1MO9 - chains A and B; structure by X-ray diffraction, 1.65 A resolution.

# Chain A (and B)
Protein: orf3
Organism: Xanthobacter autotrophicus
Notes: EC 1.8.1.5; chain B of this document is another copy of the same molecule, construct and numbering; everything in this record applies to it too
Reference sequence: Q56839 (XECC_XANP2); residue numbers follow UniProt; this construct covers 1-523
Amino-acid sequence (523 residues; numbered 1 to 523; the number before each row is that of its first residue):
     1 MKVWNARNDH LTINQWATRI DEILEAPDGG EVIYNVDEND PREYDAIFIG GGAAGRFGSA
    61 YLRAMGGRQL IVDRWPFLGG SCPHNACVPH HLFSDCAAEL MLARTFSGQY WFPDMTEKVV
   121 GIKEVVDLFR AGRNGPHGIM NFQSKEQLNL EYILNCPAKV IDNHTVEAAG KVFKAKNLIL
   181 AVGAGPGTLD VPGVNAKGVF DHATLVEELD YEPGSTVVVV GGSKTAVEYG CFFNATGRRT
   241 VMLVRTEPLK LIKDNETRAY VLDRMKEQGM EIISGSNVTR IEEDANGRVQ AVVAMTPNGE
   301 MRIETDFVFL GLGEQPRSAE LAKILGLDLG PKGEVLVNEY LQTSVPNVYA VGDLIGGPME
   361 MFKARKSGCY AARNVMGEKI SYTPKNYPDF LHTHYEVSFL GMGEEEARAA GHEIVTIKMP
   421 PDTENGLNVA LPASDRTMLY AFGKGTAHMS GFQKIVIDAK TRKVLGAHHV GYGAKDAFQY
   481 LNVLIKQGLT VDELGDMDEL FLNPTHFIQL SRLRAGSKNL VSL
Disordered / not traced: 1
Disulfides: Cys-82/Cys-87
UniProt features mapped onto this chain:
  - binding site (FAD): Ala-53, Ala-54, Ser-81, Ala-158, Asp-353, Met-361, Phe-501
  - binding site (2-oxopropyl-coenzyme M): Arg-56, Cys-82, Arg-365
  - binding site (NADP(+)): Gly-222 to Thr-225, Arg-245, Thr-246, Glu-360

# How chain A and chain B interact
Contacting residue pairs (202; chain A residue first):
  Thr-12(A) / Glu-424(B)
  Thr-12(A) / Asn-425(B)  hydrogen bond
  Ile-13(A) / Pro-421(B)  hydrophobic
  Ile-13(A) / Asn-425(B)  hydrogen bond (backbone-side chain)
  Ile-13(A) / Val-429(B)  hydrophobic
  Asn-14(A) / Asn-425(B)  hydrogen bond (backbone-side chain)
  Asn-14(A) / Asn-428(B)
  Phe-57(A) / Gln-509(B)
  Phe-57(A) / Arg-512(B)
  Phe-57(A) / Leu-513(B)  hydrophobic
  Ala-60(A) / Leu-513(B)  hydrophobic
  Tyr-61(A) / Arg-512(B)
  Tyr-61(A) / Gly-516(B)
  Ala-64(A) / Gly-516(B)
  Ala-64(A) / Ser-517(B)  hydrogen bond (backbone-side chain)
  Met-65(A) / Gly-516(B)
  Cys-82(A) / Phe-501(B)  hydrophobic
  Cys-87(A) / Leu-502(B)  hydrophobic
  Val-88(A) / Met-438(B)
  Val-88(A) / Phe-442(B)  hydrophobic
  His-91(A) / Asp-435(B)  salt bridge
  His-91(A) / Met-438(B)
  His-91(A) / Phe-501(B)
  His-91(A) / Leu-502(B)  hydrogen bond (side chain-backbone)
  Leu-92(A) / Met-438(B)  hydrophobic
  Leu-92(A) / Leu-439(B)  hydrophobic
  Asp-95(A) / Asp-435(B)
  Asp-95(A) / Arg-436(B)  hydrogen bond (side chain-backbone)
  Asp-95(A) / Thr-437(B)
  Asp-95(A) / Met-438(B)  hydrogen bond (side chain-backbone)
  Cys-96(A) / Trp-111(B)  hydrophobic
  Ala-98(A) / Arg-436(B)
  Glu-99(A) / Glu-99(B)
  Glu-99(A) / Leu-102(B)
  Glu-99(A) / Trp-111(B)
  Glu-99(A) / Arg-436(B)  salt bridge
  Leu-100(A) / Trp-111(B)  hydrophobic
  Leu-102(A) / Glu-99(B)
  Tyr-110(A) / Leu-128(B)
  Trp-111(A) / Cys-96(B)  hydrophobic
  Trp-111(A) / Glu-99(B)
  Trp-111(A) / Leu-100(B)  hydrophobic
  Trp-111(A) / Pro-113(B)
  Trp-111(A) / Val-120(B)  hydrophobic
  Pro-113(A) / Trp-111(B)
  Pro-113(A) / Pro-113(B)
  Val-120(A) / Trp-111(B)  hydrophobic
  Leu-128(A) / Tyr-110(B)
  Leu-128(A) / Leu-439(B)  hydrophobic
  Leu-128(A) / Phe-442(B)
  Phe-129(A) / Phe-442(B)  hydrophobic
  Gly-132(A) / Phe-442(B)
  Arg-133(A) / Phe-442(B)
  Pro-136(A) / Ala-430(B)
  Ile-139(A) / Ala-430(B)
  Ile-139(A) / Leu-431(B)
  Phe-142(A) / Thr-423(B)
  Gln-143(A) / Met-419(B)
  Gln-143(A) / Leu-513(B)
  Gln-147(A) / Arg-514(B)  hydrogen bond (backbone-side chain)
  Gln-147(A) / Leu-523(B)  hydrogen bond (side chain-backbone)
  Leu-148(A) / Arg-514(B)
  Met-361(A) / Phe-501(B)  hydrophobic
  Phe-362(A) / Asp-498(B)
  Phe-362(A) / Glu-499(B)
  Arg-365(A) / Glu-499(B)  salt bridge
  Arg-365(A) / Phe-501(B)
  Arg-365(A) / Gln-509(B)
  Arg-365(A) / Arg-512(B)
  Lys-366(A) / Asp-496(B)  hydrogen bond (side chain-backbone)
  Lys-366(A) / Met-497(B)
  Lys-366(A) / Asp-498(B)  salt bridge
  Lys-366(A) / Arg-512(B)
  Cys-369(A) / Arg-512(B)
  Tyr-370(A) / Asp-496(B)  hydrogen bond
  Tyr-387(A) / Asp-498(B)
  Pro-388(A) / Asp-498(B)
  Pro-388(A) / Leu-500(B)
  Asp-389(A) / Leu-500(B)
  Phe-390(A) / Leu-500(B)  hydrophobic
  Phe-390(A) / Phe-501(B)
  His-392(A) / Asp-435(B)  salt bridge
  Glu-396(A) / Asp-435(B)
  Met-419(A) / Gln-143(B)
  Thr-423(A) / Phe-142(B)
  Glu-424(A) / Thr-12(B)
  Asn-425(A) / Thr-12(B)  hydrogen bond
  Asn-425(A) / Ile-13(B)  hydrogen bond (side chain-backbone)
  Asn-425(A) / Asn-14(B)  hydrogen bond (side chain-backbone)
  Asn-428(A) / Asn-14(B)
  Val-429(A) / Ile-13(B)  hydrophobic
  Val-429(A) / Ile-139(B)  hydrophobic
  Ala-430(A) / Pro-136(B)  hydrophobic
  Ala-430(A) / Ile-139(B)
  Leu-431(A) / Ile-139(B)  hydrophobic
  Ser-434(A) / Asp-95(B)
  Asp-435(A) / His-91(B)  salt bridge
  Asp-435(A) / Asp-95(B)
  Asp-435(A) / His-392(B)  salt bridge
  Asp-435(A) / Glu-396(B)
  Asp-435(A) / Lys-475(B)  salt bridge
  Arg-436(A) / Asp-95(B)  hydrogen bond (backbone-side chain)
  Arg-436(A) / Ala-98(B)
  Arg-436(A) / Glu-99(B)  salt bridge
  Arg-436(A) / Arg-436(B)
  Arg-436(A) / Tyr-472(B)
  Thr-437(A) / Asp-95(B)  hydrogen bond (backbone-side chain)
  Met-438(A) / Val-88(B)
  Met-438(A) / His-91(B)
  Met-438(A) / Leu-92(B)  hydrophobic
  Met-438(A) / Asp-95(B)  hydrogen bond (backbone-side chain)
  Leu-439(A) / Leu-92(B)  hydrophobic
  Phe-442(A) / Val-88(B)  hydrophobic
  Phe-442(A) / Leu-128(B)
  Phe-442(A) / Phe-129(B)  hydrophobic
  Phe-442(A) / Gly-132(B)
  Phe-442(A) / Arg-133(B)
  Tyr-472(A) / Arg-436(B)
  Gly-473(A) / Gly-473(B)
  Gly-473(A) / Asp-476(B)
  Lys-475(A) / Asp-435(B)  salt bridge
  Lys-475(A) / Leu-500(B)
  Lys-475(A) / Leu-502(B)  hydrogen bond (side chain-backbone)
  Asp-476(A) / Gly-473(B)
  Asp-476(A) / Ala-477(B)
  Asp-476(A) / Asn-503(B)
  Asp-476(A) / Pro-504(B)
  Asp-476(A) / Thr-505(B)  hydrogen bond
  Ala-477(A) / Asp-476(B)
  Ala-477(A) / Ala-477(B)
  Ala-477(A) / Tyr-480(B)  hydrophobic
  Gln-479(A) / Asp-498(B)
  Gln-479(A) / Glu-499(B)
  Gln-479(A) / Leu-500(B)
  Gln-479(A) / Asn-503(B)
  Gln-479(A) / Thr-505(B)
  Gln-479(A) / Ile-508(B)
  Tyr-480(A) / Ala-477(B)  hydrophobic
  Tyr-480(A) / Tyr-480(B)  hydrophobic
  Tyr-480(A) / Leu-481(B)  hydrophobic
  Tyr-480(A) / Leu-484(B)
  Tyr-480(A) / Leu-494(B)  hydrophobic
  Tyr-480(A) / Met-497(B)  hydrophobic
  Tyr-480(A) / Thr-505(B)  hydrogen bond
  Tyr-480(A) / Phe-507(B)
  Leu-481(A) / Tyr-480(B)  hydrophobic
  Val-483(A) / Met-497(B)  hydrophobic
  Leu-484(A) / Tyr-480(B)  hydrophobic
  Leu-484(A) / Leu-484(B)  hydrophobic
  Leu-484(A) / Gln-487(B)
  Gln-487(A) / Gln-487(B)  hydrogen bond
  Leu-494(A) / Tyr-480(B)  hydrophobic
  Asp-496(A) / Lys-366(B)  hydrogen bond (backbone-side chain)
  Met-497(A) / Lys-366(B)
  Met-497(A) / Tyr-480(B)  hydrophobic
  Met-497(A) / Val-483(B)  hydrophobic
  Asp-498(A) / Phe-362(B)
  Asp-498(A) / Lys-366(B)  salt bridge
  Asp-498(A) / Tyr-387(B)
  Asp-498(A) / Pro-388(B)
  Asp-498(A) / Gln-479(B)
  Glu-499(A) / Phe-362(B)
  Glu-499(A) / Arg-365(B)  salt bridge
  Glu-499(A) / Gln-479(B)
  Leu-500(A) / Pro-388(B)
  Leu-500(A) / Asp-389(B)
  Leu-500(A) / Phe-390(B)  hydrophobic
  Leu-500(A) / Lys-475(B)
  Leu-500(A) / Gln-479(B)
  Phe-501(A) / Cys-82(B)  hydrophobic
  Phe-501(A) / His-91(B)
  Phe-501(A) / Met-361(B)  hydrophobic
  Phe-501(A) / Arg-365(B)
  Phe-501(A) / Phe-390(B)
  Leu-502(A) / Cys-87(B)  hydrophobic
  Leu-502(A) / His-91(B)  hydrogen bond (backbone-side chain)
  Leu-502(A) / Lys-475(B)  hydrogen bond (backbone-side chain)
  Asn-503(A) / Asp-476(B)
  Asn-503(A) / Gln-479(B)
  Pro-504(A) / Asp-476(B)
  Thr-505(A) / Asp-476(B)  hydrogen bond
  Thr-505(A) / Gln-479(B)
  Thr-505(A) / Tyr-480(B)  hydrogen bond
  Phe-507(A) / Tyr-480(B)
  Ile-508(A) / Gln-479(B)
  Ile-508(A) / Tyr-480(B)  hydrophobic
  Gln-509(A) / Phe-57(B)
  Gln-509(A) / Arg-365(B)
  Arg-512(A) / Tyr-61(B)
  Arg-512(A) / Arg-365(B)
  Arg-512(A) / Lys-366(B)
  Arg-512(A) / Cys-369(B)
  Leu-513(A) / Phe-57(B)  hydrophobic
  Leu-513(A) / Ala-60(B)  hydrophobic
  Leu-513(A) / Gln-143(B)
  Arg-514(A) / Gln-147(B)  hydrogen bond (side chain-backbone)
  Arg-514(A) / Leu-148(B)
  Gly-516(A) / Tyr-61(B)
  Gly-516(A) / Ala-64(B)
  Gly-516(A) / Met-65(B)
  Ser-517(A) / Ala-64(B)  hydrogen bond (side chain-backbone)
  Leu-523(A) / Gln-147(B)  hydrogen bond (backbone-side chain)
Also at the interface, not in a pair above, chain A (101 interface residues in all): Arg-56, Ala-103, Met-115, Lys-118, Glu-124, Gly-135, Pro-421, Ala-474, Phe-478, Ala-515
Also at the interface, not in a pair above, chain B (102 interface residues in all): Arg-56, Lys-118, Glu-124, Gly-135, Tyr-370, Arg-373, Asn-386, Ser-434, Gly-443, Ala-474, Phe-478, Ala-515

# Overview
Chain A and chain B form an interface of 101 and 102 residues respectively, with 29 hydrogen bonds and 12 salt
bridges. Polar contacts include His-91(A)/Asp-435(B), Glu-99(A)/Arg-436(B) and Arg-365(A)/Glu-499(B).
Chain A and chain B are both orf3 (Xanthobacter autotrophicus); the structure, NADPH dependent 2-ketopropyl
coenzyme M oxidoreductase/carboxylase complexed with 2-ketopropyl coenzyme M, was determined by X-ray
diffraction, deposited together with 1MOK.
